PDB entry 6IMN | X-ray diffraction, 2.70 A resolution | chains A and G of the 3 polymer chains in the assembly

# Chain A
Name: DNA ligase
Organism: African swine fever virus
UniProt: A0A0A1E0U0 (A0A0A1E0U0_ASF); residues 1-419 here = UniProt positions 1-419
Chain sequence (419 residues; row label = number of the first residue in the row):
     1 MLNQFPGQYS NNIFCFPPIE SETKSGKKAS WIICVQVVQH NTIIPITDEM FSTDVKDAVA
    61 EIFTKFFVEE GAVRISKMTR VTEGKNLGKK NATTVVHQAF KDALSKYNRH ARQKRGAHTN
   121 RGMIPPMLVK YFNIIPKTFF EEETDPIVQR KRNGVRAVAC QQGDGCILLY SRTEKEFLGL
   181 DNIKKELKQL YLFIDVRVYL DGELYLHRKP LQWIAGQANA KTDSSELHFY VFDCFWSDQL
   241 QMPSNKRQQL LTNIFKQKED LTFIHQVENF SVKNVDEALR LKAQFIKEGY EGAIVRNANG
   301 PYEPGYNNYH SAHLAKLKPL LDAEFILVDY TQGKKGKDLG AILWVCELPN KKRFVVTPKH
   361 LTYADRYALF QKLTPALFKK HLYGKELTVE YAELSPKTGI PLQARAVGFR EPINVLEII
Unresolved in the structure: 117-119, 415-419
Cystine bridges: Cys15-Cys34
From the paper describing this entry:
  - binding site for the 22-nt DNA strand (chain G): Gln403
  - conformationally variable residues (side-chain flip): Gln403
  - catalytic residues: Lys151 (by similarity / conservation)
  - mutagenesis - L402R (20-fold), Q403F (600-fold): decreased catalytic activity on DNA-CT
  - mutagenesis - L402R (20-fold), Q403F (600-fold): decreased catalytic activity on DNA-TC
  - mutagenesis - L402R (100-200-fold), Q403F (100-200-fold): decreased catalytic activity on DNA-CG
  - mutagenesis - N153D/L402R/Q403F, N153D/L211F/L402R/Q403F, L402R/Q403F: decreased catalytic activity
  - mutagenesis - L402R (100-200-fold), Q403F (100-200-fold): decreased catalytic activity on DNA-GC and DNA-CG substrates
  - mutagenesis - L402R (40-75-fold), Q403F (40-75-fold): decreased catalytic activity on DNA-AT and DNA-TA substrates

# Chain G
Molecule: 22-nt DNA strand
Sequence (22 nucleotides; numbered 1 to 22; the number before each row is that of its first residue):
     1 TCCGGGATGC GTGTCGGACT GG

# Chain A / chain G interface
Pairs across the interface (38; chain A residue first):
  Ser25(A) - DG21(G)  sugar contact
  Lys27(A) - DG21(G)  salt bridge to the phosphate
  Val68(A) - DT20(G)  phosphate contact
  Gly71(A) - DT20(G)  phosphate contact
  Ala72(A) - DC19(G)  sugar contact
  Ala72(A) - DT20(G)  hydrogen bond to the phosphate
  Arg74(A) - DA18(G)  base contact
  Lys85(A) - DA7(G)  phosphate contact
  Asn86(A) - DG6(G)  phosphate contact
  Asn86(A) - DA7(G)  hydrogen bond to the phosphate
  Lys89(A) - DG5(G)  hydrogen bond to the base
  Lys89(A) - DG6(G)  sugar contact
  Gln98(A) - DT8(G)  phosphate contact
  Asp102(A) - DT8(G)  phosphate contact
  Ser105(A) - DG9(G)  hydrogen bond to the phosphate
  Arg112(A) - DC10(G)  salt bridge to the phosphate
  Gly154(A) - DT12(G)  sugar contact
  Val155(A) - DG11(G)  phosphate contact
  Arg156(A) - DT12(G)  hydrogen bond to the phosphate
  Ser171(A) - DG11(G)  hydrogen bond to the phosphate
  Arg172(A) - DT12(G)  salt bridge to the phosphate
  Thr173(A) - DG11(G)  hydrogen bond to the phosphate
  Lys175(A) - DC10(G)  phosphate contact
  Leu211(A) - DT12(G)  sugar contact
  Asn219(A) - DC10(G)  sugar contact
  Asn219(A) - DG11(G)  hydrogen bond to the sugar
  Lys316(A) - DG13(G)  salt bridge to the phosphate
  Lys359(A) - DC15(G)  salt bridge to the phosphate
  Lys359(A) - DG16(G)  phosphate contact
  His360(A) - DG16(G)  hydrogen bond to the phosphate
  Leu361(A) - DG16(G)  sugar contact
  Thr362(A) - DG17(G)  phosphate contact
  Tyr363(A) - DG16(G)  phosphate contact
  Tyr363(A) - DG17(G)  hydrogen bond to the phosphate
  Gln403(A) - DT12(G)  hydrogen bond to the base
  Gln403(A) - DG13(G)  sugar contact
  Arg405(A) - DT14(G)  phosphate contact
  Arg405(A) - DC15(G)  salt bridge to the phosphate
Also at the interface, not in a pair above, chain A (32 interface residues in all): Lys151, Ala364

# Summary
32 residues of chain A and 17 residues of chain G are in contact, with 11 hydrogen bonds and 6 salt bridges.
Polar pairs include Lys89(A)-DG5(G), Gln403(A)-DT12(G) and Asn219(A)-DG11(G). The paper reports the catalytic
residue Lys151(A); N153D/L402R/Q403F, N153D/L211F/L402R/Q403F and L402R/Q403F of chain A reduce catalytic
activity; 5 substitutions were tested in all.
Here chain A is DNA ligase (African swine fever virus) and chain G is a 22-nt DNA strand. Entry 6IMN (The
crystal structure of AsfvLIG:CT2 complex) was determined by X-ray diffraction (same publication as 6IMK and
6IML).
